6TZP - chain A; structure by X-ray diffraction, 1.72 A resolution.

# Chain A
Name: Oxalate decarboxylase
From: Bacillus subtilis
Reference sequence: A0A162QMS4 (A0A162QMS4_BACIU); residues 1-385 here = UniProt positions 1-385
Amino-acid sequence (385 residues; each row starts with the number of its first residue):
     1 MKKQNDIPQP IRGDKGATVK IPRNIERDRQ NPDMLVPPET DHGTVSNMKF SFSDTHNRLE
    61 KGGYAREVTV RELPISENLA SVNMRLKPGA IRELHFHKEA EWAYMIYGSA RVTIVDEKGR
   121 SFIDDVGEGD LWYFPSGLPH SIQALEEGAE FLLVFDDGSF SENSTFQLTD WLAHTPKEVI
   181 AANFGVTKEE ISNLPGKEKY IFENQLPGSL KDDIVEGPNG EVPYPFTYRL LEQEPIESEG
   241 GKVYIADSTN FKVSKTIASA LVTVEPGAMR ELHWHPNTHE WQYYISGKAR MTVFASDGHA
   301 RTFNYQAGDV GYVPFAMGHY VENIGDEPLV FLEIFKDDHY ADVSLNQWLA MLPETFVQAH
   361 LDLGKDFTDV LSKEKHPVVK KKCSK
Not modelled in the structure: 1-5, 383-385
Sequence notes: engineered mutation Phe-96 (Trp in A0A162QMS4)
Ion coordination: Mn2+ site 1: His-95, His-97, Glu-101, His-140; Mn2+ site 2: His-273, His-275, Glu-280, His-319
Reported in the primary citation:
  - mutagenesis - W96F, W274F: decreased catalytic activity
  - mutagenesis - W274Y: unchanged catalytic activity
  - mutagenesis - W96F/W274F: abolished catalytic activity
  - self-association interface (contacts with another copy of this molecule); pairs are residue here / residue on that copy: Trp-274/Phe-96 (pi stacking)
  - Mn2+ coordination: His-95, His-97, His-273, His-275
  - Mn2+ coordination: Glu-101 (citing earlier work)
  - contacts within the chain: Glu-101/Trp-132 (hydrogen bond) (citing earlier work)
  - catalytic residues: Trp-274

# In short
The Mn2+ site 1 is built by His-95, His-97, Glu-101 and His-140. His-273, His-275, Glu-280 and His-319
coordinate Mn2+ site 2. From the paper: the catalytic residue Trp-274; W96F and W274F reduce catalytic
activity; 4 substitutions were tested in all.
Chain A is Oxalate decarboxylase (Bacillus subtilis); the structure, W96F Oxalate Decarboxylase (B. subtilis),
was determined by X-ray diffraction together with 6UFI from the same study.
